8VH3 - chains A and E of the 6 polymer chains in the assembly; structure by electron microscopy, 3.90 A resolution.

[Chain A (and E)]
Molecule: CH505.CE2 SOSIP gp120
Organism: Human immunodeficiency virus 1
Notes: chain E of this document is another copy of the same molecule, construct and numbering; everything in this record applies to it too
UniProt: M4M3Q1 (M4M3Q1_9HIV1); the construct lacks a stretch of the UniProt sequence and is renumbered around it, so the offset changes along the chain: 35-147 = UniProt 31-143; 157-309 = UniProt 144-296; 312-321 = UniProt 297-306; 322-359 = UniProt 308-345; 2 more segments
Sequence (456 residues; row label = number of the first residue in the row; note: 18 numbers in that range are skipped by the numbering (no residue carries them; nothing is unmodelled there)):
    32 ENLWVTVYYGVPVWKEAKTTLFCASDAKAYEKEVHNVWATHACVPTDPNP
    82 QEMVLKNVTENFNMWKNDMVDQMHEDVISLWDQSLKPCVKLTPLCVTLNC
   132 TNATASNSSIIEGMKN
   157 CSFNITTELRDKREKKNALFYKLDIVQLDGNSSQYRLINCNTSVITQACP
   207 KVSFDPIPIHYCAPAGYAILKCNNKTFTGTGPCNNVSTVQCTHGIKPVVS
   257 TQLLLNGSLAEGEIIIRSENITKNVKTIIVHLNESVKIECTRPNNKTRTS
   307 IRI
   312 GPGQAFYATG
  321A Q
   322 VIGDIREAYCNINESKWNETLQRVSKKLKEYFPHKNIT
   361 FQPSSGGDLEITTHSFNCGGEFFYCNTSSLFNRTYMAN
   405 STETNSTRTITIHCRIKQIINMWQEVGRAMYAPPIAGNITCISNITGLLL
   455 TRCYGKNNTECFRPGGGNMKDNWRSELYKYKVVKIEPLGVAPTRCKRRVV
Unresolved in the structure: 405-408
Differences from the reference sequence: expression tag (32-34); conflict Lys279 (Asn266 in M4M3Q1), Cys457 (Asp436 in M4M3Q1), Tyr458 (Gly437 in M4M3Q1), Cys465 (Thr444 in M4M3Q1), Lys488 (Glu467 in M4M3Q1), Ile489 (Val468 in M4M3Q1), Glu490 (Lys469 in M4M3Q1), Arg498 (Asn477 in M4M3Q1), Cys499 (Ala478 in M4M3Q1), Lys500 (Arg479 in M4M3Q1)
Disulfides: Cys54-Cys74, Cys119-Cys205, Cys126-Cys196, Cys131-Cys157, Cys218-Cys247, Cys228-Cys239, Cys296-Cys331, Cys378-Cys445, Cys385-Cys418, Cys457-Cys465
Reported in the primary citation:
  - conformationally variable residues (order/disorder transition): Tyr458 to Glu464

[How chain A and chain E interact]
Pairs across the interface - 14 pairs, chain A then chain E:
  Thr123(A) - Arg166(E)
  Cys126(A) - Glu164(E)
  Cys126(A) - Arg166(E)
  Val127(A) - Leu165(E)
  Val127(A) - Asp167(E)
  Thr128(A) - Leu165(E)
  Thr128(A) - Lys168(E)
  Arg192(A) - Leu165(E)
  Asn197(A) - Glu164(E)
  Asn197(A) - Arg308(E)  hydrogen bond (backbone-side chain)
  Thr198(A) - Pro313(E)
  Thr198(A) - Gly314(E)  hydrogen bond (backbone-backbone)
  Ser199(A) - Pro313(E)
  Val504(A) - Arg502(E)  hydrogen bond (backbone-side chain)
Interface residues without a listed pair, chain A (12 interface residues in all): Leu184, Cys196, Val200

[Summary]
The interface between chain A and chain E involves 12 residues on one side and 9 on the other; the contacts
include 3 hydrogen bonds. Polar contacts include Asn197(A)-Arg308(E), Val504(A)-Arg502(E) and
Thr198(A)-Gly314(E). The paper reports conformational variability at Tyr458(A).
Chain A and chain E are both CH505.CE2 SOSIP gp120 (Human immunodeficiency virus 1); the structure,
CH505.M5.G458Y CE2 Design SOSIP, was determined by electron microscopy together with 8VGV, 8VGW and 8VH2 from
the same study.
